PDB entry 9FB6 | electron microscopy, 3.13 A resolution | chains D and T of the 8 polymer chains in the assembly

# Chain D
Name: Large T antigen
Source organism: Betapolyomavirus macacae
Notes: EC 3.6.4.-
UniProtKB: P03070 (LT_SV40); numbering as in UniProt (aligned over 266-627)
Amino-acid sequence (362 residues; row label = number of the first residue in the row):
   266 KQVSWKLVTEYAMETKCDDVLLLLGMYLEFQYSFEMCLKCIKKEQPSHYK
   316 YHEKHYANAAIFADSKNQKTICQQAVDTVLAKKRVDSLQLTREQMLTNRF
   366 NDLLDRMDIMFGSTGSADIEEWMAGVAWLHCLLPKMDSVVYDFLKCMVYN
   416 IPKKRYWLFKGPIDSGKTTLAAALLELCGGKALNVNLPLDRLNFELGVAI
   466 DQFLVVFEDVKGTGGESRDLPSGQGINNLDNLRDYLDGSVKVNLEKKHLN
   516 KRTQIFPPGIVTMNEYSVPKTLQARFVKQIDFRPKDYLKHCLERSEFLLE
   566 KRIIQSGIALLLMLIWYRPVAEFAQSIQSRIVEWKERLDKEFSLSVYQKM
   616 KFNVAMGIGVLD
Residues lining bound ligands: ATP (adenosine-5'-triphosphate): Trp393, Leu397, Pro427, Ile428, Asp429, Ser430, Gly431, Lys432, Thr433, Thr434, Glu473, Arg548, Pro549, Lys550, Leu553, Lys554, Leu557, Leu564
Curated features (UniProtKB/Swiss-Prot):
  - binding site (Zn(2+)): Cys302, Cys305, His313, His317
  - binding site (ATP): Gly426 to Thr433
From the paper describing this entry:
  - binding site for Chains: T (chain T): Arg456, Lys512, His513
  - binding site for ATP: Lys418, Arg498, Arg540

# Chain T
Molecule: Chains: T
Sequence (17 nucleotides; row label = number of the first residue in the row; numbers below 1 keep their minus sign (DT-9 is residue -9)):
    -9 TTTTTTTTTTTTTTTTT

# Chain D / chain T interface
Residue-residue contacts - 9 pairs, chain D then chain T:
  Asn332(D) with DT-4(T), phosphate contact; DT-3(T), hydrogen bond to the phosphate
  Thr335(D) with DT-3(T), hydrogen bond to the phosphate
  Arg456(D) with DT5(T), salt bridge to the phosphate
  Phe459(D) with DT4(T), phosphate contact
  Lys512(D) with DT4(T), phosphate contact; DT5(T), salt bridge to the phosphate
  His513(D) with DT3(T), hydrogen bond to the base; DT4(T), hydrogen bond to the phosphate
Other interface residues (no listed pair), chain D (9 interface residues in all): Lys331, Glu510, Lys511
Other interface residues (no listed pair), chain T (6 interface residues in all): DT2

# In short
Chain D and chain T form an interface of 9 and 6 residues respectively, with 4 hydrogen bonds and 2 salt
bridges. Polar contacts include His513(D)-DT3(T), Asn332(D)-DT-3(T) and Thr335(D)-DT-3(T). The paper reports a
binding site for Chains: T (chain T) at Arg456(D), Lys512(D) and His513(D); a binding site for ATP at
Lys418(D), Arg498(D) and Arg540(D).
Here chain D is Large T antigen (Betapolyomavirus macacae) and chain T is Chains: T. Entry 9FB6 (SV40 large T
antigen assembly with DNA in presence of ATP) was determined by electron microscopy (same publication as 9EVH,
9EVP, 9F3T, 9F3U, 9F5I, 9F73 and 14 further entries).
